Entry 5BU5 (X-ray diffraction, 1.95 A resolution); this record covers chains B and C of the 3 polymer chains in the assembly.

== Chain B (and C) ==
Name: DNA stabilization protein
Source organism: Enterobacteria phage HK620
Notes: chain C of this document is another copy of the same molecule, construct and numbering; everything in this record applies to it too
UniProtKB: Q9AYZ3 (Q9AYZ3_BPHK6); residues 1-233 here = UniProt positions 1-233
Chain sequence (233 residues; row label = number of the first residue in the row):
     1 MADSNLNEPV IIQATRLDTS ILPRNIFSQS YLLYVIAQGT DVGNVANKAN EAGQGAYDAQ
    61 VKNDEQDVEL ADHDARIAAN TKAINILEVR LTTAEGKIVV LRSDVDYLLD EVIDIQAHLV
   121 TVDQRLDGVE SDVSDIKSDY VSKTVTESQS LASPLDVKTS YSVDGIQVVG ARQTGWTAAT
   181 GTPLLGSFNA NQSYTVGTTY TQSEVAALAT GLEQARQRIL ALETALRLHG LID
Disordered / not traced: 1-59
Bound ions: Ca2+: Gln66 (shared with 2 residues of chain A; Gln66(C) of chain C)

== How chain B and chain C interact ==
Contacting residue pairs (192; chain B residue first):
  Lys62(B) - Gln60(C)
  Lys62(B) - Asn63(C)
  Gln66(B) - Asn63(C)  hydrogen bond (side chain-backbone)
  Gln66(B) - Gln66(C)
  Gln66(B) - Asp67(C)  hydrogen bond
  Gln66(B) - Leu70(C)
  Glu69(B) - Leu70(C)
  Leu70(B) - Leu70(C)  hydrophobic
  His73(B) - Leu70(C)
  His73(B) - His73(C)
  His73(B) - Asp74(C)
  His73(B) - Ile77(C)
  Arg76(B) - Asp74(C)  salt bridge
  Arg76(B) - Ile77(C)
  Arg76(B) - Ala78(C)
  Ile77(B) - Ile77(C)  hydrophobic
  Asn80(B) - Ile77(C)  hydrogen bond (side chain-backbone)
  Asn80(B) - Asn80(C)
  Asn80(B) - Thr81(C)  hydrogen bond
  Asn80(B) - Ile84(C)
  Ala83(B) - Ile84(C)  hydrophobic
  Ile84(B) - Ile84(C)  hydrophobic
  Leu87(B) - Ile84(C)
  Leu87(B) - Leu87(C)  hydrophobic
  Leu87(B) - Glu88(C)
  Leu87(B) - Leu91(C)  hydrophobic
  Arg90(B) - Leu91(C)
  Arg90(B) - Thr92(C)  hydrogen bond
  Arg90(B) - Glu95(C)  salt bridge
  Ala94(B) - Ile98(C)
  Ile98(B) - Ile98(C)  hydrophobic
  Val100(B) - Arg102(C)
  Leu101(B) - Ile98(C)  hydrophobic
  Leu101(B) - Arg102(C)
  Leu101(B) - Val105(C)  hydrophobic
  Asp104(B) - Arg102(C)  salt bridge
  Asp104(B) - Val105(C)
  Val105(B) - Val105(C)  hydrophobic
  Tyr107(B) - Leu109(C)  hydrophobic
  Leu108(B) - Val105(C)  hydrophobic
  Leu108(B) - Leu108(C)  hydrophobic
  Leu108(B) - Leu109(C)  hydrophobic
  Leu108(B) - Val112(C)  hydrophobic
  Glu111(B) - Gln116(C)  hydrogen bond
  Asp114(B) - Gln116(C)  hydrogen bond
  Ile115(B) - Ile115(C)  hydrophobic
  Ile115(B) - Gln116(C)
  Ile115(B) - Leu119(C)  hydrophobic
  His118(B) - Leu119(C)
  His118(B) - Asp123(C)  salt bridge
  Leu119(B) - Leu119(C)  hydrophobic
  Val122(B) - Val122(C)  hydrophobic
  Val122(B) - Asp123(C)
  Arg125(B) - Asp123(C)  salt bridge
  Arg125(B) - Leu126(C)
  Arg125(B) - Asp127(C)  salt bridge
  Arg125(B) - Glu130(C)  salt bridge
  Leu126(B) - Leu126(C)  hydrophobic
  Val129(B) - Val133(C)  hydrophobic
  Asp132(B) - Val133(C)
  Asp132(B) - Lys137(C)  salt bridge
  Val133(B) - Val133(C)  hydrophobic
  Ile136(B) - Lys137(C)
  Ser138(B) - Lys143(C)
  Asp139(B) - Tyr140(C)  hydrogen bond
  Asp139(B) - Val141(C)
  Asp139(B) - Ser142(C)  hydrogen bond
  Asp139(B) - Lys143(C)  hydrogen bond (backbone-backbone)
  Asp139(B) - Thr144(C)  hydrogen bond
  Tyr140(B) - Tyr140(C)  hydrophobic
  Tyr140(B) - Val141(C)
  Tyr140(B) - Lys143(C)
  Val141(B) - Val141(C)  hydrogen bond (backbone-backbone)
  Val141(B) - Lys143(C)
  Ser150(B) - Lys143(C)
  Leu151(B) - Lys143(C)
  Ala152(B) - Lys143(C)  hydrogen bond (backbone-backbone)
  Ala152(B) - Thr144(C)
  Ala152(B) - Val145(C)
  Ala152(B) - Thr146(C)
  Ser153(B) - Val145(C)  hydrogen bond (backbone-backbone)
  Ser153(B) - Thr146(C)
  Ser153(B) - Glu147(C)
  Ser153(B) - Gln149(C)  hydrogen bond
  Pro154(B) - Thr146(C)
  Pro154(B) - Ser148(C)
  Pro154(B) - Gln149(C)  hydrogen bond (backbone-backbone)
  Leu155(B) - Gln149(C)
  Leu155(B) - Leu155(C)  hydrophobic
  Asp156(B) - Gln149(C)  hydrogen bond (backbone-backbone)
  Asp156(B) - Ser150(C)  hydrogen bond
  Asp156(B) - Leu151(C)  hydrogen bond (backbone-backbone)
  Val157(B) - Leu151(C)
  Val157(B) - Ser153(C)
  Val157(B) - Leu155(C)  hydrophobic
  Lys158(B) - Leu151(C)
  Lys158(B) - Ala152(C)
  Lys158(B) - Ser153(C)  hydrogen bond (backbone-backbone)
  Lys158(B) - Pro154(C)
  Ser160(B) - Pro154(C)
  Ser160(B) - Leu155(C)  hydrogen bond (backbone-backbone)
  Tyr161(B) - Leu155(C)
  Tyr161(B) - Tyr161(C)
  Ser162(B) - Leu155(C)  hydrogen bond (backbone-backbone)
  Ser162(B) - Asp156(C)
  Ser162(B) - Val157(C)  hydrogen bond (backbone-backbone)
  Ser162(B) - Tyr161(C)  hydrogen bond (backbone-side chain)
  Val163(B) - Asp156(C)
  Val163(B) - Val157(C)
  Val163(B) - Thr159(C)
  Val163(B) - Tyr161(C)  hydrophobic
  Val163(B) - Gly170(C)
  Val163(B) - Ala171(C)  hydrophobic
  Asp164(B) - Asp156(C)  hydrogen bond (backbone-side chain)
  Asp164(B) - Val157(C)  hydrogen bond (backbone-backbone)
  Asp164(B) - Lys158(C)
  Asp164(B) - Thr159(C)  hydrogen bond (side chain-backbone)
  Gly165(B) - Asp156(C)  hydrogen bond (backbone-side chain)
  Ile166(B) - Arg172(C)
  Gln167(B) - Arg172(C)  hydrogen bond (backbone-side chain)
  Gln167(B) - Leu228(C)
  Gln167(B) - His229(C)  hydrogen bond (side chain-backbone)
  Gln167(B) - Gly230(C)
  Val168(B) - Val169(C)  hydrophobic
  Val168(B) - Gly170(C)
  Val168(B) - Arg172(C)
  Val168(B) - His229(C)
  Val168(B) - Gly230(C)  hydrogen bond (backbone-backbone)
  Val168(B) - Leu231(C)  hydrogen bond (backbone-backbone)
  Val169(B) - His229(C)  hydrogen bond (backbone-backbone)
  Gly170(B) - His229(C)  hydrogen bond (backbone-side chain)
  Ala171(B) - His229(C)
  Gln173(B) - Ala225(C)  hydrogen bond (side chain-backbone)
  Gln173(B) - Leu228(C)
  Gln173(B) - His229(C)
  Gly175(B) - Leu185(C)
  Trp176(B) - Leu185(C)
  Trp176(B) - Arg218(C)
  Trp176(B) - Ala221(C)
  Trp176(B) - Leu222(C)  hydrophobic
  Thr177(B) - Leu185(C)  hydrogen bond (backbone-backbone)
  Thr177(B) - Gly186(C)
  Thr177(B) - Ser187(C)
  Thr177(B) - Arg218(C)  hydrogen bond (backbone-side chain)
  Ala179(B) - Phe188(C)
  Ala179(B) - Arg218(C)
  Thr180(B) - Phe188(C)  hydrogen bond (backbone-backbone)
  Thr180(B) - Asn189(C)  hydrogen bond
  Thr180(B) - Ala190(C)  hydrogen bond (backbone-backbone)
  Gly181(B) - Asn191(C)
  Thr182(B) - Asn191(C)  hydrogen bond (backbone-side chain)
  Tyr200(B) - Val196(C)
  Tyr200(B) - Gly197(C)  hydrogen bond (side chain-backbone)
  Tyr200(B) - Thr198(C)
  Tyr200(B) - Thr199(C)
  Tyr200(B) - Tyr200(C)
  Gln202(B) - Val196(C)  hydrogen bond (side chain-backbone)
  Gln202(B) - Gly197(C)
  Gln202(B) - Thr198(C)
  Val205(B) - Val196(C)  hydrophobic
  Val205(B) - Leu208(C)  hydrophobic
  Ala206(B) - Val196(C)
  Ala209(B) - Tyr194(C)
  Ala209(B) - Val196(C)  hydrophobic
  Ala209(B) - Leu208(C)  hydrophobic
  Leu212(B) - Tyr194(C)  hydrophobic
  Leu212(B) - Leu208(C)
  Leu212(B) - Gly211(C)
  Leu212(B) - Leu212(C)
  Glu213(B) - Gln192(C)
  Glu213(B) - Ser193(C)
  Glu213(B) - Tyr194(C)  hydrogen bond (side chain-backbone)
  Arg216(B) - Phe188(C)
  Arg216(B) - Asn189(C)  hydrogen bond (side chain-backbone)
  Arg216(B) - Ala190(C)
  Arg216(B) - Gln192(C)
  Arg216(B) - Tyr194(C)  hydrogen bond
  Arg216(B) - Gly211(C)  hydrogen bond (side chain-backbone)
  Arg216(B) - Gln214(C)  hydrogen bond
  Arg216(B) - Ala215(C)
  Gln217(B) - Ala190(C)  hydrogen bond (side chain-backbone)
  Gln217(B) - Asn191(C)
  Ile219(B) - Ala215(C)
  Ile219(B) - Arg218(C)
  Ile219(B) - Ile219(C)  hydrophobic
  Ile219(B) - Leu222(C)  hydrophobic
  Leu220(B) - Ala190(C)  hydrophobic
  Glu223(B) - Arg218(C)  salt bridge
  Glu223(B) - Leu222(C)
  Leu226(B) - Leu222(C)  hydrophobic
  Leu226(B) - Leu226(C)  hydrophobic
  Leu231(B) - His229(C)  hydrogen bond (backbone-side chain)
Also at the interface, not in a pair above, chain B (85 interface residues in all): Leu91, Lys97, Ala178, Leu208, Leu222, Ile232
Also at the interface, not in a pair above, chain C (92 interface residues in all): Leu101, Val129, Ile136, Ser160

== In short ==
The interface between chain B and chain C involves 85 residues on one side and 92 on the other; the contacts
include 50 hydrogen bonds and 9 salt bridges. Polar contacts include Arg76(B)-Asp74(C), Arg90(B)-Glu95(C) and
Asp104(B)-Arg102(C).
Both chains are DNA stabilization protein (Enterobacteria phage HK620). Entry 5BU5 (HK620 Tail Needle
crystallized at pH 9 (crystal form I)) was determined by X-ray diffraction, deposited together with 5BU8,
4ZXQ, 4ZKP, 5BVZ and 4ZKU.
